Entry 9FDA (electron microscopy, 2.00 A resolution); this record covers chains R and B of the 15 polymer chains in the assembly.

Chain R:
Protein: Small ribosomal subunit protein bS18
From: Escherichia coli
UniProtKB: P0A7T7 (RS18_ECOLI); residue numbers follow UniProt; this construct covers 1-75
Chain sequence (75 residues; numbered 1 to 75; the number before each row is that of its first residue):
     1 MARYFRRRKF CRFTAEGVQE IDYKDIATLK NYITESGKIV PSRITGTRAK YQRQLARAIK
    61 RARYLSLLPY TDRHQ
Unresolved in the structure: 1-10, 75
Swiss-Prot annotation at these positions:
  - modified residue: Ala2 (N-acetylalanine)

Chain B:
Molecule: 16S rRNA
From: Escherichia coli
Sequence (1542 nucleotides; numbered 1 to 1542; the number before each row is that of its first residue):
     1 AAAUUGAAGA GUUUGAUCAU GGCUCAGAUU GAACGCUGGC GGCAGGCCUA ACACAUGCAA
    61 GUCGAACGGU AACAGGAAGA AGCUUGCUUC UUUGCUGACG AGUGGCGGAC GGGUGAGUAA
   121 UGUCUGGGAA ACUGCCUGAU GGAGGGGGAU AACUACUGGA AACGGUAGCU AAUACCGCAU
   181 AACGUCGCAA GACCAAAGAG GGGGACCUUC GGGCCUCUUG CCAUCGGAUG UGCCCAGAUG
   241 GGAUUAGCUA GUAGGUGGGG UAACGGCUCA CCUAGGCGAC GAUCCCUAGC UGGUCUGAGA
   301 GGAUGACCAG CCACACUGGA ACUGAGACAC GGUCCAGACU CCUACGGGAG GCAGCAGUGG
   361 GGAAUAUUGC ACAAUGGGCG CAAGCCUGAU GCAGCCAUGC CGCGUGUAUG AAGAAGCCCU
   421 UCGGGUUGUA AAGUACUUUC AGCGGGGAGG AAGGGAGUAA AGUUAAUACC UUUGCUCAUU
   481 GACGUUACCC GCAGAAGAAG CACCGGCUAA CUCCGUGCCA GCAGCCXCGG UAAUACGGAG
   541 GGUGCAAGCG UUAAUCGGAA UUACUGGGCG UAAAGCGCAC GCAGGCGGUU UGUUAAGUCA
   601 GAUGUGAAAU CCCCGGGCUC AACCUGGGAA CUGCAUCUGA UACUGGCAAG CUUGAGUCUC
   661 GUAGAGGGGG GUAGAAUUCC AGGUGUAGCG GUGAAAUGCG UAGAGAUCUG GAGGAAUACC
   721 GGUGGCGAAG GCGGCCCCCU GGACGAAGAC UGACGCUCAG GUGCGAAAGC GUGGGGAGCA
   781 AACAGGAUUA GAUACCCUGG UAGUCCACGC CGUAAACGAU GUCGACUUGG AGGUUGUGCC
   841 CUUGAGGCGU GGCUUCCGGA GCUAACGCGU UAAGUCGACC GCCUGGGGAG UACGGCCGCA
   901 AGGUUAAAAC UCAAAUGAAU UGACGGGGGC UUGUACACAC CGUGGACCAU GUCGUUUXAC
   961 ACCAUGCAAC GCGAAGAACC UUACCUGGUG UUGACAUCCA AAGAAGUUUU CAGAGAUGAG
  1021 ACUUAACCUU CGGGAACCGG GCGACAGUUA CUGCAUGGCU GUUGUGAGUU CAUGUUGUGA
  1081 ACUGUUGGGU GAAGUCCCGU AACAAGCGUA ACCCGUAUCC GGGGUAACCU GCGGUCCGGC
  1141 CUGGAACUCA AAGGAGACUG CCAGUGAUAA ACUGGAGGAA GGUGGGGAUG ACGUCAAGUC
  1201 AUCAUGGCCC UUACGACCAG GGCUACACAC GUGCUACAAU GGCGCAUACA AAGAGAAGCG
  1261 ACCUCGCGAG AGCAAGCGGA CCUCAUAAAG UGCGUCGUAG UCCGGAUUGG AGUCUGCAAC
  1321 UCGACUCCAU GAAGUCGGAA UCGCUAGUAA UCGUGGAUCA GAAUGCCACG GUGAAUACGU
  1381 UCCCGGGCCU UGUACACACC GCCCGUXACA CCAUGGGAGU GGGUUGCAAA AGAAGUAGGU
  1441 AGCUUAACCU UCGGGAGGGC GCUUACCACU UUGUGAUUCA UGACUGGGGU GAAGUCGUAA
  1501 CAAGGUAACC GUAGGGGAAC CUGCGGUUGG AUCACCUCCU UA
Unresolved in the structure: 80-90, 205-213, 842-844, 930-1389, 1535-1542
Modified / non-standard residues: PSU (pseudouridine-5'-monophosphate) at position 516, G7M (N7-methyl-guanosine-5'-monophosphate) at position 527, 4OC (4n,o2'-methylcytidine-5'-monophosphate) at position 947, 5MC (5-methylcytidine-5'-monophosphate) at position 958, UR3 (3-methyluridine-5'-monophoshate) at position 1100, 2MG (2N-methylguanosine-5'-monophosphate) at position 1123, MA6 (6N-dimethyladenosine-5'-monophoshate) at position 1126, MA6 (6N-dimethyladenosine-5'-monophoshate) at position 1127, 4OC (4n,o2'-methylcytidine-5'-monophosphate) at position 1402, 5MC (5-methylcytidine-5'-monophosphate) at position 1407, UR3 (3-methyluridine-5'-monophoshate) at position 1498, 2MG (2N-methylguanosine-5'-monophosphate) at position 1516, MA6 (6N-dimethyladenosine-5'-monophoshate) at position 1518, MA6 (6N-dimethyladenosine-5'-monophoshate) at position 1519
Metal / ion sites: K+ site 1: G11, U12, G21, G22; Mg2+ site 1 near G21 (its only coordinating residue here); Mg2+ site 2: C48, G115; Mg2+ site 3: A59, U387; K+ site 2: U62, G104, G105; Mg2+ site 4 near G100 (its only coordinating residue here); K+ site 3: G107, G108, G326; Mg2+ site 5: A109, G331; K+ site 4: C110, G111; Mg2+ site 6 near G111 (its only coordinating residue here); K+ site 5: G115, G117, G289; Mg2+ site 7: A116, G117, G289; 29 more Mg2+ sites not listed; 15 more K+ sites not listed
Residues lining bound ligands: edeine b (EDE): G693, U788, U789, A790, G791, A792, A794, C795, G926, UR3_1498, A1499, G1504, G1505, U1506
From the paper describing this entry:
  - binding site for edeine b: G693, C795, G926, UR3_1498, G1505, U1506

Chain R / chain B interface:
Pairs across the interface (32; chain R residue first):
  Lys38(R) - A718(B)  base contact
  Lys38(R) - C719(B)  base contact
  Ile39(R) - C719(B)  hydrogen bond to the sugar
  Ile39(R) - C720(B)  sugar contact
  Pro41(R) - C720(B)  phosphate contact
  Pro41(R) - G721(B)  phosphate contact
  Ser42(R) - G721(B)  hydrogen bond to the phosphate
  Ala49(R) - U834(B)  phosphate contact
  Lys50(R) - U835(B)  phosphate contact
  Lys50(R) - G836(B)  salt bridge to the phosphate
  Gln52(R) - C720(B)  hydrogen bond to the sugar
  Gln52(R) - G721(B)  phosphate contact
  Arg53(R) - A663(B)  hydrogen bond to the phosphate
  Arg53(R) - G664(B)  salt bridge to the phosphate
  Arg53(R) - U835(B)  salt bridge to the phosphate
  Ala56(R) - C720(B)  sugar contact
  Arg57(R) - G664(B)  salt bridge to the phosphate
  Arg57(R) - A665(B)  salt bridge to the phosphate
  Lys60(R) - C720(B)  hydrogen bond to the base
  Lys60(R) - G734(B)  sugar contact
  Lys60(R) - C735(B)  salt bridge to the phosphate
  Arg61(R) - C735(B)  phosphate contact
  Arg61(R) - C736(B)  salt bridge to the phosphate
  Arg63(R) - A718(B)  base contact
  Arg63(R) - C719(B)  hydrogen bond to the base
  Tyr64(R) - U672(B)  hydrogen bond to the sugar
  Tyr64(R) - A673(B)  sugar contact
  Tyr70(R) - A673(B)  hydrogen bond to the sugar
  Tyr70(R) - G674(B)  sugar contact
  Tyr70(R) - A718(B)  base contact
  His74(R) - G674(B)  phosphate contact
  His74(R) - A675(B)  salt bridge to the phosphate
Also at the interface, not in a pair above, chain R (18 interface residues in all): Val40, Thr71

Overview:
18 residues of chain R face 17 of chain B across their interface; the contacts include 8 hydrogen bonds and 8
salt bridges. Among the polar pairs are Lys60(R)-C720(B), Arg63(R)-C719(B) and Ile39(R)-C719(B). Chain B binds
edeine b. The paper reports a binding site for edeine b at G693(B), C795(B) and G926(B) among others.
Here chain R is Small ribosomal subunit protein bS18 and chain B is 16S rRNA, both from Escherichia coli.
Entry 9FDA (Structure of E. coli 30S-IF1-IF3-mRNA-Edeine complex) was determined by electron microscopy,
deposited together with 9FCO, 9FIB and 9G06.
